Entry 7O6W (X-ray diffraction, 2.64 A resolution); this record covers chains A and B.

# Chain A (and B)
Protein: VIN3-like protein 2
Source organism: Arabidopsis thaliana
Notes: chain B of this document is another copy of the same molecule, construct and numbering; everything in this record applies to it too
UniProt: Q9SUM4 (VIL2_ARATH); residues 621-689 here = UniProt positions 621-689
Sequence (69 residues; row label = number of the first residue in the row):
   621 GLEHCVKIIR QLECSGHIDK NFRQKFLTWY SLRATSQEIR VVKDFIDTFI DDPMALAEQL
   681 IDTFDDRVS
Differences from the reference sequence: engineered mutation Asp664 (Ile in Q9SUM4)
What the authors report for this chain:
  - self-association interface (contacts with another copy of this molecule): Arg643, Lys645

# Interface between chain A and chain B
Residue-residue contacts (25):
  Leu622(A) - Val661(B)  hydrophobic
  Leu622(A) - Asp664(B)
  Glu623(A) - Asp664(B)  hydrogen bond (backbone-side chain)
  Val626(A) - Thr668(B)
  Arg630(A) - Thr668(B)
  Arg630(A) - Phe669(B)
  Arg630(A) - Asp672(B)  salt bridge
  Lys640(A) - Ala675(B)
  Lys640(A) - Glu678(B)  salt bridge
  Arg643(A) - Phe669(B)
  Arg643(A) - Ala675(B)
  Arg643(A) - Gln679(B)  hydrogen bond
  Gln644(A) - Glu678(B)
  Gln644(A) - Gln679(B)  hydrogen bond (backbone-side chain)
  Gln644(A) - Asp682(B)
  Lys645(A) - Asp682(B)  salt bridge
  Leu647(A) - Gln679(B)
  Thr648(A) - Gln679(B)  hydrogen bond
  Thr648(A) - Asp682(B)  hydrogen bond
  Thr648(A) - Thr683(B)  hydrogen bond
  Ser651(A) - Val661(B)
  Ser651(A) - Phe665(B)
  Leu652(A) - Thr683(B)
  Leu652(A) - Arg687(B)
  Arg653(A) - Arg687(B)
Other interface residues (no listed pair), chain B (15 interface residues in all): Gln657, Arg660, Phe684

# Summary
The interface between chain A and chain B involves 13 residues on one side and 15 on the other; the contacts
include 6 hydrogen bonds and 3 salt bridges. Polar contacts include Arg630(A)-Asp672(B), Lys640(A)-Glu678(B)
and Lys645(A)-Asp682(B). The paper reports a self-association interface involving Arg643(A) and Lys645(A).
Both chains are VIN3-like protein 2 (Arabidopsis thaliana). Entry 7O6W (Crystal structure of (the) VEL1 VEL
polymerising domain (I664D mutant)) was determined by X-ray diffraction (same publication as 7O6T, 7O6V and
7OQV).
